Entry 6PSI (solution NMR); this record covers chains B and C of the 3 polymer chains in the assembly.

[Chain B]
Molecule: Alkaline phosphatase
Organism: Escherichia coli
Notes: EC 3.1.3.1
UniProtKB: A0A086VD57 (A0A086VD57_ECOLX); numbering as in UniProt (aligned over 1-471)
Amino-acid sequence (471 residues; each row starts with the number of its first residue):
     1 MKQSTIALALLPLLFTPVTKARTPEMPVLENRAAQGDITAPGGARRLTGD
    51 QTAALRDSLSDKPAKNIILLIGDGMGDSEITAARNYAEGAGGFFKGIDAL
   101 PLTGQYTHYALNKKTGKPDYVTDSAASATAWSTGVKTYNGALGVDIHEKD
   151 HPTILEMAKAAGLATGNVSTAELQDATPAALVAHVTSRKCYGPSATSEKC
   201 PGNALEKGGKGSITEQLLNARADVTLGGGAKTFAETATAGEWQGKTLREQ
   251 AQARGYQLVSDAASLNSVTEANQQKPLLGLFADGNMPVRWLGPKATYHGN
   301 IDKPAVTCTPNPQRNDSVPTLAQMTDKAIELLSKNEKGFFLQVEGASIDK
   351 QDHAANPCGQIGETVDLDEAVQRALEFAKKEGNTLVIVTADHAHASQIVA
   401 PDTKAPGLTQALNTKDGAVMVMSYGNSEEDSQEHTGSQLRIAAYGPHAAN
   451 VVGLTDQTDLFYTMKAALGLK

[Chain C]
Molecule: Chaperone protein DnaJ 2
Organism: Thermus thermophilus (strain HB8 / ATCC 27634 / DSM 579)
UniProtKB: Q56237 (DNAJ2_THET8); residue numbers follow UniProt; this construct covers 1-280
Amino-acid sequence (280 residues; each row starts with the number of its first residue):
     1 MAAKKDYYAILGVPRNATQEEIKRAYKRLARQYHPDVNKSPEAEEKFKEI
    51 NEAYAVLSDPEKRRIYDTYGTTEAPPPPPPGGYDFSGFDVEDFSEFFQEL
   101 FGPGLFGGFGRRSRKGRDLRAELPLTLEEAFHGGERVVEVAGRRVSVRIP
   151 PGVREGSVIRVPGMGGQGNPPGDLLLVVRLLPHPVFRLEGQDLYATLDVP
   201 APIAVVGGKVRAMTLEGPVEVAVPPRTQAGRKLRLKGKGFPGPAGRGDLY
   251 LEVRITIPERLTPEEEALWKKLAEAYYARA

[How chain B and chain C interact]
Contacting residue pairs (238):
  Glu-30(B) / Ala-244(C)
  Asn-31(B) / Lys-236(C)
  Asn-31(B) / Asp-248(C)
  Arg-32(B) / Ala-244(C)
  Ala-33(B) / Lys-236(C)
  Ala-34(B) / Lys-236(C)
  Gln-35(B) / Lys-236(C)
  Gln-35(B) / Gly-237(C)
  Gln-35(B) / Ala-244(C)
  Gln-35(B) / Gly-245(C)
  Gln-35(B) / Arg-246(C)
  Asp-37(B) / Gly-237(C)
  Asp-37(B) / Gly-245(C)
  Asp-37(B) / Arg-246(C)
  Arg-45(B) / Glu-216(C)
  Ala-130(B) / His-132(C)
  Trp-131(B) / His-132(C)
  Trp-131(B) / Gly-133(C)
  Trp-131(B) / Arg-136(C)
  Ser-132(B) / Phe-131(C)
  Ser-132(B) / His-132(C)
  Ser-132(B) / Gly-134(C)
  Ser-132(B) / Glu-135(C)
  Ser-132(B) / Arg-136(C)
  Ser-132(B) / Arg-148(C)
  Thr-133(B) / Arg-148(C)
  Thr-133(B) / Pro-241(C)
  Gly-134(B) / Arg-148(C)
  Gly-134(B) / Pro-151(C)
  Gly-134(B) / Pro-241(C)
  Val-135(B) / Pro-241(C)
  Val-135(B) / Gly-242(C)
  Lys-136(B) / Gln-191(C)
  Lys-136(B) / Pro-241(C)
  Lys-136(B) / Pro-243(C)
  Thr-137(B) / Pro-243(C)
  Tyr-138(B) / Pro-243(C)
  Asn-139(B) / Pro-243(C)
  His-147(B) / Arg-160(C)
  His-147(B) / Asp-173(C)
  His-147(B) / Leu-175(C)
  Glu-148(B) / Arg-120(C)
  Glu-148(B) / Val-158(C)
  Glu-148(B) / Leu-175(C)
  Lys-149(B) / Asp-118(C)
  Lys-149(B) / Pro-171(C)
  Lys-149(B) / Gly-172(C)
  Lys-149(B) / Asp-173(C)
  Asp-150(B) / Asp-118(C)
  Asp-150(B) / Arg-120(C)
  Asp-150(B) / Leu-175(C)
  His-151(B) / Asp-118(C)
  His-151(B) / Arg-120(C)
  Pro-152(B) / Asp-118(C)
  Thr-153(B) / Arg-117(C)
  Glu-156(B) / Ala-141(C)
  Lys-159(B) / Glu-139(C)
  Asn-167(B) / Leu-125(C)
  Asn-167(B) / Thr-126(C)
  Asn-167(B) / Glu-129(C)
  Val-168(B) / Thr-126(C)
  Val-168(B) / Glu-129(C)
  Val-168(B) / Leu-181(C)
  Ser-169(B) / Glu-129(C)
  Ala-171(B) / Glu-128(C)
  Ala-171(B) / His-132(C)
  Ala-171(B) / Leu-215(C)
  Glu-172(B) / His-132(C)
  Glu-172(B) / Glu-216(C)
  Leu-173(B) / His-132(C)
  Ala-180(B) / Arg-136(C)
  Ala-180(B) / Val-137(C)
  Leu-181(B) / Arg-136(C)
  Leu-181(B) / Val-137(C)
  Val-182(B) / Leu-123(C)
  Val-182(B) / Pro-124(C)
  Val-182(B) / Val-138(C)
  Val-182(B) / Glu-139(C)
  Ala-183(B) / Glu-139(C)
  His-184(B) / Ala-121(C)
  His-184(B) / Glu-122(C)
  His-184(B) / Pro-124(C)
  His-184(B) / Glu-139(C)
  Val-185(B) / Leu-119(C)
  Val-185(B) / Arg-120(C)
  Val-185(B) / Ala-121(C)
  Val-185(B) / Glu-122(C)
  Val-185(B) / Val-140(C)
  Val-185(B) / Ala-141(C)
  Thr-186(B) / Arg-120(C)
  Thr-186(B) / Ala-121(C)
  Thr-186(B) / Glu-122(C)
  Ser-187(B) / Glu-122(C)
  Arg-188(B) / Glu-122(C)
  Lys-189(B) / Glu-122(C)
  Lys-189(B) / Arg-179(C)
  Cys-190(B) / Arg-120(C)
  Cys-190(B) / Val-177(C)
  Tyr-191(B) / Glu-155(C)
  Tyr-191(B) / Gly-156(C)
  Tyr-191(B) / Arg-179(C)
  Pro-193(B) / Arg-120(C)
  Thr-196(B) / Arg-154(C)
  Thr-196(B) / Gly-156(C)
  Thr-196(B) / Ser-157(C)
  Thr-196(B) / Val-158(C)
  Ser-197(B) / Ser-157(C)
  Ser-197(B) / Val-158(C)
  Cys-200(B) / Val-158(C)
  Cys-200(B) / Arg-160(C)
  Pro-201(B) / Arg-160(C)
  Gly-202(B) / Pro-150(C)
  Gly-202(B) / Arg-160(C)
  Ala-204(B) / Pro-150(C)
  Leu-205(B) / Arg-148(C)
  Glu-206(B) / Arg-148(C)
  Lys-207(B) / Arg-148(C)
  Gly-208(B) / Arg-148(C)
  Lys-231(B) / Glu-216(C)
  Lys-231(B) / Gly-217(C)
  Lys-231(B) / Pro-218(C)
  Phe-233(B) / Arg-211(C)
  Phe-233(B) / Pro-218(C)
  Ala-234(B) / Glu-220(C)
  Glu-235(B) / Lys-209(C)
  Glu-235(B) / Glu-220(C)
  Thr-236(B) / Lys-209(C)
  Thr-236(B) / Ala-222(C)
  Ala-237(B) / Ala-222(C)
  Thr-238(B) / Val-219(C)
  Thr-238(B) / Glu-220(C)
  Ala-239(B) / Glu-220(C)
  Ala-239(B) / Val-221(C)
  Ala-239(B) / Ala-222(C)
  Ala-239(B) / Leu-235(C)
  Ala-239(B) / Lys-236(C)
  Gly-240(B) / Lys-236(C)
  Glu-241(B) / Arg-234(C)
  Glu-241(B) / Lys-236(C)
  Trp-242(B) / Ala-222(C)
  Trp-242(B) / Val-223(C)
  Trp-242(B) / Pro-224(C)
  Trp-242(B) / Thr-227(C)
  Trp-242(B) / Lys-232(C)
  Trp-242(B) / Leu-233(C)
  Trp-242(B) / Val-253(C)
  Gln-243(B) / Arg-231(C)
  Gln-243(B) / Lys-232(C)
  Gly-244(B) / Pro-224(C)
  Lys-245(B) / Gly-207(C)
  Lys-245(B) / Ala-222(C)
  Lys-245(B) / Val-223(C)
  Lys-245(B) / Pro-224(C)
  Thr-246(B) / Pro-225(C)
  Arg-248(B) / Gly-207(C)
  Glu-249(B) / Gly-207(C)
  Glu-249(B) / Gly-208(C)
  Gln-250(B) / Val-206(C)
  Leu-278(B) / Glu-220(C)
  Asp-283(B) / Arg-211(C)
  Gly-284(B) / Asp-198(C)
  Asn-285(B) / Thr-196(C)
  Asn-285(B) / Leu-197(C)
  Asn-285(B) / Asp-198(C)
  Asn-285(B) / Arg-254(C)
  Met-286(B) / Val-185(C)
  Pro-287(B) / Pro-182(C)
  Pro-287(B) / His-183(C)
  Pro-287(B) / Pro-184(C)
  Arg-289(B) / Pro-184(C)
  Trp-290(B) / Glu-155(C)
  Trp-290(B) / Pro-184(C)
  Thr-309(B) / Arg-160(C)
  Pro-312(B) / His-34(C)
  Gln-313(B) / His-34(C)
  Gln-313(B) / Val-37(C)
  Arg-314(B) / Asp-36(C)
  Ile-329(B) / Arg-24(C)
  Glu-330(B) / Arg-24(C)
  Glu-330(B) / Lys-27(C)
  Leu-341(B) / Asn-16(C)
  Ser-347(B) / Asn-16(C)
  Ile-348(B) / Thr-18(C)
  Asp-349(B) / Ala-17(C)
  Asp-349(B) / Thr-18(C)
  Asp-349(B) / Gln-19(C)
  Asp-349(B) / Arg-63(C)
  Asp-349(B) / Arg-64(C)
  Gln-351(B) / Gln-19(C)
  Gln-351(B) / Pro-60(C)
  Gln-351(B) / Arg-63(C)
  Gln-351(B) / Arg-64(C)
  Asp-352(B) / Glu-20(C)
  His-353(B) / Thr-18(C)
  His-353(B) / Glu-20(C)
  His-353(B) / Glu-21(C)
  His-353(B) / Arg-24(C)
  Ala-354(B) / Glu-20(C)
  Ala-354(B) / Arg-24(C)
  Ala-355(B) / Glu-20(C)
  Ala-355(B) / Lys-23(C)
  Asn-356(B) / Glu-20(C)
  Asn-356(B) / Lys-23(C)
  Asn-356(B) / Arg-24(C)
  Asn-356(B) / Lys-27(C)
  Pro-357(B) / Lys-27(C)
  Cys-358(B) / Lys-23(C)
  Cys-358(B) / Lys-27(C)
  Gly-359(B) / Lys-27(C)
  Glu-369(B) / Arg-160(C)
  Arg-373(B) / Pro-150(C)
  Arg-373(B) / Pro-151(C)
  Arg-373(B) / Gly-152(C)
  Arg-373(B) / Leu-188(C)
  Arg-373(B) / Gly-190(C)
  Ala-374(B) / Gly-190(C)
  Leu-375(B) / Glu-189(C)
  Leu-375(B) / Gly-190(C)
  Leu-375(B) / Asp-192(C)
  Glu-376(B) / Glu-189(C)
  Phe-377(B) / Arg-154(C)
  Phe-377(B) / Arg-187(C)
  Phe-377(B) / Glu-189(C)
  Ala-378(B) / Arg-187(C)
  Ala-378(B) / Glu-189(C)
  Lys-379(B) / Glu-189(C)
  Lys-379(B) / Lys-232(C)
  Lys-379(B) / Tyr-250(C)
  Lys-380(B) / Tyr-194(C)
  Glu-381(B) / Lys-232(C)
  Thr-414(B) / Ala-229(C)
  Lys-415(B) / Gly-230(C)
  Asp-416(B) / Ala-229(C)
  Asp-416(B) / Gly-230(C)
  Ala-467(B) / Pro-263(C)
  Leu-468(B) / Thr-262(C)
  Gly-469(B) / Arg-260(C)
  Gly-469(B) / Leu-261(C)
Interface residues without a listed pair, chain B (128 interface residues in all): Ile-38, Asp-145, Ile-146, Gly-192, Ala-251, Val-288, Pro-310, Lys-350, Leu-367, Ala-411, Leu-412
Interface residues without a listed pair, chain C (117 interface residues in all): Tyr-54, Phe-109, Gly-142, Ile-149, Val-153, Ile-159, Pro-162, Gln-228

[Summary]
128 residues of chain B and 117 residues of chain C are in contact.
Chain B is Alkaline phosphatase (Escherichia coli) and chain C is Chaperone protein DnaJ 2 (Thermus
thermophilus (strain HB8 / ATCC 27634 / DSM 579)); the structure, Structural Basis for Client Recognition and
Activity of Hsp40 Chaperones, was determined by solution NMR.
